Entry 7XKE (electron microscopy, 2.90 A resolution); this record covers chains A and R of the 5 polymer chains in the assembly.

# Chain A
Protein: mini-Gs
Organism: Homo sapiens
Sequence (361 residues; row label = number of the first residue in the row; note: 16 numbers in that range are skipped by the numbering (no residue carries them; nothing is unmodelled there)):
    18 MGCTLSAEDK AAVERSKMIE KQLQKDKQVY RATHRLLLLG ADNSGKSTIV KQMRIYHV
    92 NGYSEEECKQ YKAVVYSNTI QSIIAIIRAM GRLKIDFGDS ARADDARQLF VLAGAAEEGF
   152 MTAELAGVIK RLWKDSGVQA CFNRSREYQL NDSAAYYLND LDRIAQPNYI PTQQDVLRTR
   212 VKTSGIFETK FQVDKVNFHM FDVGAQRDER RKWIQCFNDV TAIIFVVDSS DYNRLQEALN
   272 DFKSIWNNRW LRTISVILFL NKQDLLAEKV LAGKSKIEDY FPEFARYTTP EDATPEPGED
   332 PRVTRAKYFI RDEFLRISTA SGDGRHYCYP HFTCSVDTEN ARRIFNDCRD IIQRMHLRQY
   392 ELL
Disordered / not traced: 18-21, 92-211

# Chain R
Protein: Adhesion G-protein coupled receptor G2
Organism: Mus musculus
UniProtKB: Q8CJ12 (AGRG2_MOUSE); residue numbers follow UniProt; this construct covers 38-891
Sequence (903 residues; row label = number of the first residue in the row):
    14 MKTIIALSYI FCLVFADYKD DDDKLKENGN SSLLSPSAES SLVSLIPYSN GTPDAASEVL
    74 STLNKTEKSK ITIVKTFNAS GVKSQRNICN LSSLCNDSVF FRGEIVFQHD EDHNVTQNQD
   134 TANGTFAGVL SLSELKRSEL NKTLQTLSET YFIVCATAEA QSTVNCTFTV KLNETMNVCA
   194 MMVTFQTVQI RPMEQCCCSP RTPCPSSPEE LEKLQCELQD PIVCLADQPH GPPLSSSSKP
   254 VVPQATIISH VASDFSLAEP LDHALMTPST PSLTQESNLP SPQPTIPLAS SPATDLPVQS
   314 VVVSSLPQTD LSHTLSPVQS SIPSPTTPAP SVPTELVTIS TPPGETVVNT STVSDLEAQV
   374 SQMEKALSLG SLEPNLAGEM VNRVSKLLHS PPALLAPLAQ RLLKVVDAIG LQLNFSSTTI
   434 SLTSPSLALA VIRVNASNFN TTTFAAQDPT NLQVSLETPP PENSIGAITL PSSLMNNLPA
   494 NDVELASRIQ FNFFETPALF QDPSLENLTL ISYVISSSVT NMTIKNLTRN VTVALKHINP
   554 SPDDLTVKCV FWDLGRNGGK GGWSSDGCSV KDKRMNETIC TCSALASFGI LLDLSRTSLP
   614 PSQMMALTFI TYIGCGLSSI FLSVTLVTYI AFEKIRRDYP SKILIQLCAA LLLLNLIFLL
   674 DSWIALYNTR GFCIAVAVFL HYFLLVSFTW MGLEAFHMYL ALVKVFNTYI RKYILKFCIV
   734 GWGIPAVVVS IVLTISPDNY GIGSYGKFPN GTPDDFCWIN SNVVFYITVV GYFCVIFLLN
   794 VSMFIVVLVQ LCRIKKKKQL GAQRKTSIQD LRSIAGLTFL LGITWGFAFF AWGPVNVTFM
   854 YLFAIFNTLQ GFFIFIFYCA AKENVRKQWR RYLCCGKLFW FPEKGAILTD TSVKRNDLSI
   914 ISG
Disordered / not traced: 14-617, 756-761, 815-820, 847, 884-916
Disulfide bonds: Cys686-Cys770
Construct notes: initiating methionine (14); expression tag (15-37, 892-916); engineered mutation Ala597 (His in Q8CJ12), Ala599 (Thr in Q8CJ12)
Residues lining bound ligands: 3-beta-hydroxy-5-androsten-17-one (AND): Leu620, Thr624, Phe671, Pro762, Asn763, Gly764, Thr765, Met853, Phe856, Ala857, Thr861
Swiss-Prot annotation at these positions:
  - region: Ser600 to Ser611 (Stachel)
  - binding site (3beta-hydroxyandrost-5-en-17-one): Asn860
  - glycosylation (N-linked (GlcNAc...) asparagine): Asn43, Asn77, Asn91, Asn103, Asn109, Asn127, Asn136, Asn154, Asn178, Asn186, Asn362, Asn427, Asn448, Asn453, Asn520, Asn534, Asn539, Asn543, Asn589, Asn849

# How chain A and chain R interact
Residue-residue contacts (41):
  Lys44(A) with Tyr722(R)
  Gln45(A) with Tyr722(R)
  His51(A) with Phe719(R)
  Lys226(A) with Asn720(R), hydrogen bond (backbone-side chain)
  Val227(A) with Phe719(R), hydrophobic; Asn720(R)
  Leu346(A) with Gln812(R); Leu813(R), hydrophobic
  Thr350(A) with Gln812(R); Leu813(R)
  Tyr358(A) with Lys810(R); Gln812(R), hydrogen bond
  Cys359(A) with Gln812(R), hydrogen bond (backbone-side chain)
  Phe376(A) with Phe719(R), hydrophobic
  Arg380(A) with Leu715(R); Val716(R), hydrogen bond (side chain-backbone); Val718(R); Phe719(R)
  Ile383(A) with Val718(R), hydrophobic; Phe719(R), hydrophobic
  Gln384(A) with Leu715(R), hydrogen bond (side chain-backbone); Val718(R); Gln803(R)
  Arg385(A) with Ile807(R)
  His387(A) with Ala714(R), hydrogen bond (side chain-backbone); Leu715(R)
  Leu388(A) with Leu715(R), hydrophobic; Ile807(R), hydrophobic
  Gln390(A) with Pro653(R)
  Tyr391(A) with Pro653(R); His710(R), hydrogen bond; Met711(R)
  Glu392(A) with Gln822(R), hydrogen bond (backbone-side chain); Arg825(R), salt bridge; Ser826(R), hydrogen bond (backbone-side chain); Lys875(R), salt bridge
  Leu393(A) with Val800(R), hydrophobic; Ser826(R)
  Leu394(A) with Leu804(R), hydrophobic; Ile807(R), hydrophobic; Gln822(R)
Also at the interface, not in a pair above, chain A (27 interface residues in all): Gln41, Arg48, Ala49, Phe229, Arg347, Cys379
Also at the interface, not in a pair above, chain R (27 interface residues in all): Asp651, Asp823, Ile827, Leu830, Leu833, Tyr871

# In short
Chain A and chain R each contribute 27 residues to their interface, with 9 hydrogen bonds and 2 salt bridges.
Among the polar pairs are Glu392(A)-Arg825(R), Glu392(A)-Lys875(R) and Lys226(A)-Asn720(R). Chain R binds
3-beta-hydroxy-5-androsten-17-one. From UniProt: residue binding 3beta-hydroxyandrost-5-en-17-one Asn860(R) on
chain R.
Here chain A is mini-Gs (Homo sapiens) and chain R is Adhesion G-protein coupled receptor G2 (Mus musculus).
Entry 7XKE (Cryo-EM structure of DHEA-ADGRG2-FL-Gs complex) was determined by electron microscopy, deposited
together with 7XKD and 7XKF.
